Entry 9FX9 (electron microscopy, 1.96 A resolution); this record covers chains A and C of the 3 polymer chains in the assembly.

Chain A:
Molecule: Capsid protein VP1
Organism: Human rhinovirus 89 ATCC VR-1199
UniProtKB: P07210 (POLG_HRV8A); residues 64-274 here correspond to UniProt positions 635-845 (UniProt number = residue number + 571)
Amino-acid sequence (211 residues; row label = number of the first residue in the row):
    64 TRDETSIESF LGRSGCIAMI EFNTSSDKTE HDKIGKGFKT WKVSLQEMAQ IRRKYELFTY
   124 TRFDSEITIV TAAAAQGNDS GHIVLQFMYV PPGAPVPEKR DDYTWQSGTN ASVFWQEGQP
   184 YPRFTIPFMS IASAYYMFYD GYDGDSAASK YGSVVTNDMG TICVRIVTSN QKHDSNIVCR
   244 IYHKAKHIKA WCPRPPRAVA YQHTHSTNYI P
Not modelled in the structure: 89-97, 139-143, 234-236
Reported in the primary citation:
  - conformationally variable residues (side-chain flip): M222

Chain C:
Molecule: Capsid protein VP3
Organism: Human rhinovirus 89 ATCC VR-1199
UniProtKB: P07210 (POLG_HRV8A); residues 3-231 here correspond to UniProt positions 339-567 (UniProt number = residue number + 336)
Amino-acid sequence (229 residues; each row starts with the number of its first residue):
     3 PVMLTPGSGQ FLTTDDTQSP SAFPYFHPTK EIFIPGQVRN LIEMCQVDTL IPVNNTQENV
    63 RSVNMYTVDL RTQVDLAKEV FSIPVDIASQ PLATTLIGEL ASYYTHWTGS LRFSFMFCGS
   123 ASSTLKLLIA YTPPGVGKPK SRREAMLGTH LVWDVGLQST ASLVVPWVSA SHFRFTTPDT
   183 YSSAGYITCW YQTNFVVPDS TPDNAKMVCM VSACKDFCLR LARDTNLHT
Not modelled in the structure: 180-184

Chain A / chain C interface:
Pairs across the interface - 87 pairs, chain A then chain C:
  T64(A) - C220(C)
  R65(A) - N42(C)  hydrogen bond (backbone-side chain)
  R65(A) - K217(C)  hydrogen bond (side chain-backbone)
  R65(A) - D218(C)
  R65(A) - F219(C)  hydrogen bond (side chain-backbone)
  E67(A) - Y106(C)  hydrogen bond (backbone-side chain)
  E67(A) - R222(C)
  E67(A) - L223(C)  hydrogen bond (side chain-backbone)
  E67(A) - A224(C)  hydrogen bond (side chain-backbone)
  T68(A) - N42(C)  hydrogen bond
  T68(A) - L43(C)  hydrogen bond (backbone-backbone)
  T68(A) - I44(C)
  T68(A) - Y106(C)
  T68(A) - L221(C)
  S69(A) - R41(C)
  S69(A) - N42(C)
  I70(A) - V40(C)
  I70(A) - R41(C)  hydrogen bond (backbone-backbone)
  F73(A) - L43(C)  hydrophobic
  F73(A) - Y105(C)  hydrophobic
  F73(A) - Y106(C)
  R76(A) - A224(C)
  S77(A) - T15(C)
  R116(A) - E101(C)  salt bridge
  R116(A) - Y105(C)  hydrogen bond
  R116(A) - H230(C)
  K117(A) - Y105(C)
  K117(A) - D226(C)  salt bridge
  F121(A) - V40(C)  hydrophobic
  F121(A) - L43(C)  hydrophobic
  F121(A) - M46(C)  hydrophobic
  R125(A) - P30(C)
  R125(A) - T31(C)  hydrogen bond (side chain-backbone)
  R125(A) - K32(C)
  R125(A) - E33(C)
  E129(A) - S21(C)  hydrogen bond
  T131(A) - F13(C)
  V133(A) - F13(C)  hydrophobic
  Y152(A) - F25(C)  hydrophobic
  T172(A) - F25(C)
  A174(A) - A24(C)
  A174(A) - F25(C)  hydrophobic
  R186(A) - F13(C)
  R186(A) - D17(C)  salt bridge
  R186(A) - T19(C)  hydrogen bond
  R186(A) - S21(C)
  R186(A) - P22(C)
  F187(A) - P22(C)
  F187(A) - A24(C)  hydrophobic
  T188(A) - S21(C)  hydrogen bond
  T188(A) - P22(C)  hydrogen bond (backbone-backbone)
  T188(A) - S23(C)
  T188(A) - A24(C)  hydrogen bond (backbone-backbone)
  P190(A) - F25(C)
  P190(A) - F28(C)  hydrophobic
  P190(A) - P30(C)  hydrophobic
  F191(A) - F28(C)
  F191(A) - P30(C)
  M192(A) - F25(C)  hydrophobic
  S193(A) - T31(C)  hydrogen bond (backbone-side chain)
  I194(A) - T31(C)
  A195(A) - T31(C)
  S196(A) - T31(C)
  S196(A) - K32(C)  hydrogen bond (side chain-backbone)
  S196(A) - I34(C)
  Y245(A) - F13(C)  hydrophobic
  Y245(A) - T15(C)
  K249(A) - S21(C)
  K252(A) - E33(C)  salt bridge
  K252(A) - Q39(C)
  A253(A) - Q39(C)
  A253(A) - V40(C)  hydrogen bond (backbone-backbone)
  W254(A) - I36(C)  hydrogen bond (side chain-backbone)
  W254(A) - P37(C)
  W254(A) - G38(C)
  W254(A) - Q39(C)
  C255(A) - P37(C)  hydrogen bond (side chain-backbone)
  C255(A) - G38(C)  hydrogen bond (backbone-backbone)
  P256(A) - V40(C)
  P256(A) - M46(C)  hydrophobic
  P259(A) - L98(C)
  P259(A) - E101(C)
  R260(A) - H230(C)
  V262(A) - H230(C)  hydrogen bond (backbone-side chain)
  A263(A) - H230(C)
  A263(A) - T231(C)
  Y264(A) - H230(C)
Also at the interface, not in a pair above, chain A (53 interface residues in all): A112, L120, Y123, P154, N173, P183, Y184, I189, A197, K247, R257, A261
Also at the interface, not in a pair above, chain C (42 interface residues in all): G11, L102

In short:
53 residues of chain A face 42 of chain C across their interface; the contacts include 23 hydrogen bonds and 4
salt bridges. Polar contacts include R116(A)-E101(C), K117(A)-D226(C) and R186(A)-D17(C). The paper reports
conformational variability at M222(A).
Here chain A is Capsid protein VP1 and chain C is Capsid protein VP3, both from Human rhinovirus 89 ATCC
VR-1199. Entry 9FX9 (CryoEM structure of RV-A89) was determined by electron microscopy, deposited together
with 9FX1.
